PDB entry 6S2M | X-ray diffraction, 0.72 A resolution | chain A

Chain A:
Protein: Myelin P2 protein
Source organism: Homo sapiens
Reference sequence: P02689 (MYP2_HUMAN); residues 0-131 here correspond to UniProt positions 1-132 (UniProt number = residue number + 1)
Chain sequence (133 residues; numbered -1 to 131; the number before each row is that of its first residue; numbers below 1 keep their minus sign (Gly-1 is residue -1)):
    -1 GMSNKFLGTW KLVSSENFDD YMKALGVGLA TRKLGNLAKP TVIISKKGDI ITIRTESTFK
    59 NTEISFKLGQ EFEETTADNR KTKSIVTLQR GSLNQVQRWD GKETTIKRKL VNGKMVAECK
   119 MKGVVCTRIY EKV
Sequence notes: expression tag (-1)
Modified residues: Cys117 (S-hydroxycysteine; CSO); Cys124 (S-hydroxycysteine; CSO)
Small-molecule neighbours: palmitic acid / vaccenic acid: Phe16, Tyr19, Met20, Leu23, Val25, Thr29, Arg30, Leu32, Gly33, Ala36, Pro38, Val40, Thr53, Glu54, Ser55, Phe57, Lys58, Asn59, Thr60, Thr74, Ala75, Asp76, Arg78, Ile104, Arg106, Ala115, Cys117, Cys124, Arg126, Tyr128
From the paper describing this entry:
  - contacts within the chain: Asn15-Val123, Phe16-Arg126, Met20-Leu23, Lys45-Ile48 (backbone contact), Arg52-Glu54 (salt bridge), Arg52-Glu61 (salt bridge), Asp76-Arg78 (salt bridge), Arg78-Trp97, Arg78-Thr80, Thr80-Trp97
  - binding site for palmitic acid: Arg106, Arg126

Summary:
Ligands of chain A: palmitic acid / vaccenic acid. The paper reports a binding site for palmitic acid at
Arg106 and Arg126; contacts within the chain involving Asn15, Val123 and Phe16 among others.
Chain A is Myelin P2 protein (Homo sapiens); the structure, Perdeuterated human myelin protein P2 at 0.72-A
resolution, was determined by X-ray diffraction together with 6S2S from the same study.
